Entry 5KPT (X-ray diffraction, 2.30 A resolution); this record covers chain A.

[Chain A]
Name: Pantothenate kinase 3
Source organism: Homo sapiens
Notes: EC 2.7.1.33; fragment: UNP resdiues 12-370
Reference sequence: Q9H999 (PANK3_HUMAN); numbering as in UniProt (aligned over 12-370)
Chain sequence (380 residues; numbered -7 to 372; the number before each row is that of its first residue; numbers below 1 keep their minus sign (Met-7 is residue -7)):
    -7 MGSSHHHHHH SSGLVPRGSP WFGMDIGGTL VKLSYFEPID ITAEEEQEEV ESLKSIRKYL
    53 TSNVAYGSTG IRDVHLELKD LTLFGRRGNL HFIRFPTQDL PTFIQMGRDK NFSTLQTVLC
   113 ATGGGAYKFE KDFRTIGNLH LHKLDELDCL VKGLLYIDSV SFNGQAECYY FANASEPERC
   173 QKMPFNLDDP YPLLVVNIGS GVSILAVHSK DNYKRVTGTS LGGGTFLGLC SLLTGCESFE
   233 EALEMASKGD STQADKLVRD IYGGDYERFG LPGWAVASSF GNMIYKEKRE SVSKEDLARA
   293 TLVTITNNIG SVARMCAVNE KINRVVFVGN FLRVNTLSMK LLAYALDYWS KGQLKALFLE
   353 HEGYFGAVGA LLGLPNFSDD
Disordered / not traced: -7 to 11, 34-39, 103-108, 258-261, 370-372
Sequence notes: initiating methionine (-7); expression tag (-6 to 11, 371-372)
Swiss-Prot annotation at these positions:
  - active site: Glu138 (Proton acceptor)
  - binding site (acetyl-CoA): Ser192, Ser195, Arg207
Ligand contacts: AMP-PNP (ANP; phosphoaminophosphonic acid-adenylate ester): Gly19, Gly20, Thr21, Leu22, Lys24, Arg86, Glu138, Asn189, Ile190, Gly191, Ser192, Gly193, Gly215, Gly216, Leu219, Phe231, Glu232, Ile253, Gly321, Asn322, Phe323, Arg325
Reported in the primary citation:
  - binding site for AMP-PNP: Gly19
  - mutagenesis - G19V, E138A: abolished catalytic activity
  - mutagenesis - E138A: unchanged binding to ATP
  - mutagenesis - G19V: abolished binding to ATP
  - mutagenesis - G19V: unchanged binding to acetyl-CoA

[In short]
Bound to chain A: AMP-PNP. Curated annotation (UniProt) lists active-site residue Glu138 and 3
acetyl-CoA-binding residues. The paper reports a binding site for AMP-PNP at Gly19; G19V and E138A abolish
catalytic activity.
Chain A is Pantothenate kinase 3 (Homo sapiens); the structure, PANK3-AMPPNP complex, was determined by X-ray
diffraction, deposited together with 5KPR, 5KPZ, 5KQ8 and 5KQD.
